PDB entry 5UAD | X-ray diffraction, 2.25 A resolution | chain A

# Chain A
Molecule: Hepatocyte growth factor receptor
Organism: Homo sapiens
Notes: EC 2.7.10.1
UniProtKB: P08581 (MET_HUMAN), isoform P08581-2; the construct has insertions or renumbered stretches relative to UniProt, so the offset changes along the chain: 1024-1035 = UniProt 1041-1052; 1059-1360 = UniProt 1077-1378
Sequence (343 residues; each row starts with the number of its first residue; note: 23 numbers in that range are skipped by the numbering (no residue carries them; nothing is unmodelled there); a row labelled like 1035A-1035X holds insertion residues (1035A, then the next letters in order)):
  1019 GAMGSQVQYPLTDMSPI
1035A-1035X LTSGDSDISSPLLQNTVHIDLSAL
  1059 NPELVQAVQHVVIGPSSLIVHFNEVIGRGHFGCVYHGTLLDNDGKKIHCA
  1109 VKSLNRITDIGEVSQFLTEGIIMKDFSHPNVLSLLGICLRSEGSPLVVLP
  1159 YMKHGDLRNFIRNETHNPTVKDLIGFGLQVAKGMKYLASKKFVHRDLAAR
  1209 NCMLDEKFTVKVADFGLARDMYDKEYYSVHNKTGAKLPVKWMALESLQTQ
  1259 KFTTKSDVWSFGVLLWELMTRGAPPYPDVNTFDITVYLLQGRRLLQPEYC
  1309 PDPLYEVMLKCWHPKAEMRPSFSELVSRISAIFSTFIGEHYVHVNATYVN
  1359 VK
Unresolved in the structure: 1019-1029, 1035A-1035X, 1098-1105, 1114-1117, 1148-1152
Sequence notes: expression tag (1019-1023)
Residues lining bound ligands: 84P (N-(6-{[6-(1-methyl-1H-pyrazol-4-yl)-1H-benzotriazol-1-yl]methyl}imidazo[1,2-b]pyridazin-2-yl)cyclopropanecarboxamide): Ile1084, Val1092, Ala1108, Leu1140, Leu1157, Pro1158, Tyr1159, Met1160, Lys1161, His1162, Gly1163, Asp1164, Asn1167, Arg1208, Asn1209, Met1211, Ala1221, Asp1222, Ala1226, Tyr1230
From the paper describing this entry:
  - mutagenesis - M1250T: unchanged binding to Compound 1

# In short
Chain A binds compound 84P. The paper reports that M1250T leaves binding to Compound 1 unchanged.
Chain A is Hepatocyte growth factor receptor (Homo sapiens); the structure, MET Tyrosine Kinase Inhibition
Enhances the Antitumor Efficacy of an HGF Antibody, was determined by X-ray diffraction together with 6UBW and
5UAB from the same study.
